PDB entry 7UMS | electron microscopy, 3.50 A resolution | chains 6 and 7 of the 46 polymer chains in the assembly

# Chain 6
Name: Fab 41 heavy chain
From: Homo sapiens
Notes: antibody fragment or engineered binder
Sequence (236 residues; row label = number of the first residue in the row):
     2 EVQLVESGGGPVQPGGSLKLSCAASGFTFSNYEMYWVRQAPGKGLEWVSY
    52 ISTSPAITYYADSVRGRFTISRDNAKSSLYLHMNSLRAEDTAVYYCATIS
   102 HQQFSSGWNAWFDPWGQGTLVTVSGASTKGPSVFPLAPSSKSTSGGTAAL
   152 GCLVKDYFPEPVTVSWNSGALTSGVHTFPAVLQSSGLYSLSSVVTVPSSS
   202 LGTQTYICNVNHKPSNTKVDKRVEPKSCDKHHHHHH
Not modelled in the structure: 232-237
Disulfide bonds: Cys23-Cys97, Cys153-Cys209

# Chain 7
Name: Fab 41 light chain
From: Homo sapiens
Notes: antibody fragment or engineered binder
Sequence (217 residues; each row starts with the number of its first residue):
     2 NFMLTQPHSVSESPGKTVTISCTGSSGSIASNYVQWYRQRPGSAPTTVIY
    52 ENYQRPSGVPARFSGSIDRSSNSASLTISGLQTDDEADYYCQSYDNNNLW
   102 VFGGGTKLTVLGQPKGAPSVTLFPPSSEELQANKATLVCLISDFYPGAVT
   152 VAWKADSSPVKAGVETTTPSKQSNNKYAASSYLSLTPEQWKSHRSYSCQV
   202 THEGSTVEKTVAPTECS
Disulfide bonds: Cys23-Cys92, Cys140-Cys199

# Interface between chain 6 and chain 7
Contacting residue pairs (51):
  Tyr36(6) - Asn99(7)
  Tyr36(6) - Leu100(7)  hydrogen bond (side chain-backbone)
  Tyr36(6) - Trp101(7)  hydrophobic
  Gln40(6) - Gln40(7)  hydrogen bond
  Gln40(6) - Pro46(7)
  Gly45(6) - Tyr91(7)
  Leu46(6) - Tyr91(7)  hydrophobic
  Leu46(6) - Phe103(7)  hydrophobic
  Glu47(6) - Phe103(7)
  Trp48(6) - Phe103(7)
  Tyr51(6) - Asn99(7)
  Tyr96(6) - Ser44(7)
  Tyr96(6) - Ala45(7)
  Tyr96(6) - Pro46(7)
  Ile100(6) - Gln36(7)
  Ile100(6) - Tyr95(7)
  Ile100(6) - Trp101(7)  hydrophobic
  His102(6) - Tyr34(7)
  His102(6) - Gln36(7)
  His102(6) - Glu52(7)
  His102(6) - Tyr95(7)  hydrogen bond
  Gln104(6) - Tyr34(7)
  Gln104(6) - Glu52(7)
  Asn110(6) - Ser58(7)  hydrogen bond
  Trp112(6) - Thr48(7)
  Trp112(6) - Tyr51(7)  hydrophobic
  Trp112(6) - Pro57(7)  hydrophobic
  Asp114(6) - Thr47(7)
  Asp114(6) - Thr48(7)  hydrogen bond (side chain-backbone)
  Trp116(6) - Tyr38(7)  hydrophobic
  Trp116(6) - Pro46(7)
  Trp116(6) - Thr47(7)
  Val134(6) - Glu129(7)
  Phe135(6) - Glu129(7)
  Phe135(6) - Glu130(7)
  Pro136(6) - Ser127(7)  hydrogen bond (backbone-side chain)
  Leu137(6) - Phe124(7)
  Ala138(6) - Phe124(7)
  Lys142(6) - Leu123(7)  hydrogen bond (side chain-backbone)
  Lys142(6) - Lys210(7)  hydrogen bond (backbone-side chain)
  Lys142(6) - Val212(7)
  Ser143(6) - Thr122(7)
  His177(6) - Gln173(7)
  Phe179(6) - Thr168(7)
  Phe179(6) - Ser181(7)
  Val182(6) - Glu166(7)
  Val182(6) - Tyr183(7)  hydrophobic
  Gln184(6) - Tyr183(7)
  Lys222(6) - Glu129(7)  salt bridge
  Lys227(6) - Cys217(7)
  Lys227(6) - Ser218(7)
Other interface residues (no listed pair), chain 6 (37 interface residues in all): Val38, Tyr60, Phe105, Gln118, Leu154, Lys156, Pro180, Leu183, Val194
Other interface residues (no listed pair), chain 7 (45 interface residues in all): Arg39, Gln93, Pro125, Ala133, Thr137, Val139, Leu141, Ser171, Asn175, Ala179, Thr211

# Summary
The interface between chain 6 and chain 7 involves 37 residues on one side and 45 on the other; the contacts
include 8 hydrogen bonds and 1 salt bridge. Polar pairs include Lys222(6)-Glu129(7), Tyr36(6)-Leu100(7) and
Gln40(6)-Gln40(7).
Chain 6 is Fab 41 heavy chain and chain 7 is Fab 41 light chain, both from Homo sapiens; the structure,
Structure of the VP5*/VP8* assembly from the human rotavirus strain CDC-9 in complex with antibody 41 ..., was
determined by electron microscopy (same publication as 7UMT).
